1ZUB - chains A and B; structure by solution NMR.

[Chain A]
Protein: Regulating synaptic membrane exocytosis protein 1
Source organism: Rattus norvegicus
Notes: fragment: PDZ Domain
UniProt: Q9JIR4 (RIMS1_RAT); residue numbers follow UniProt; this construct covers 597-705
Sequence (114 residues; row label = number of the first residue in the row):
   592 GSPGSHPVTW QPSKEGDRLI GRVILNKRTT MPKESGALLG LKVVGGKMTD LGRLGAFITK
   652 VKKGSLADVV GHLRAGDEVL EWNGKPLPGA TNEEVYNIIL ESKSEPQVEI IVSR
Disordered / not traced: 592-596
Differences from the reference sequence: cloning artifact (592-596)

[Chain B]
Protein: ELKS1b
Source organism: Rattus norvegicus
UniProt: Q811U3 (RB6I2_RAT); residue numbers follow UniProt; this construct covers 939-948
Sequence (11 residues; numbered 938 to 948; the number before each row is that of its first residue):
   938 CDQDEEEGIW A
Disordered / not traced: 938-942
Differences from the reference sequence: cloning artifact (938)
Swiss-Prot annotation at these positions:
  - mutagenesis: Glu-943 (E943K/A: No effect on RIMS1 and RIMS2 binding), Glu-944 (E944K/A: No effect on RIMS1 and RIMS2 binding), Gly-945 (G945D/A: Abolishes RIMS1 and RIMS2 binding), Ile-946 (I946D/A: Abolishes RIMS1 and RIMS2 binding), Trp-947 (W947D/A: Abolishes RIMS1 and RIMS2 binding), Ala-948 (A948D: Abolishes RIMS1 and RIMS2 binding; A948L: Weakens RIMS1 and abolishes RIMS2 binding)

[How chain A and chain B interact]
Residue-residue contacts - 23 pairs, chain A then chain B:
  Leu-629(A) / Trp-947(B)
  Leu-629(A) / Ala-948(B)
  Leu-630(A) / Ala-948(B)
  Gly-631(A) / Ala-948(B)
  Leu-632(A) / Ala-948(B)
  Lys-633(A) / Glu-944(B)
  Lys-633(A) / Ile-946(B)
  Lys-633(A) / Trp-947(B)
  Val-634(A) / Gly-945(B)
  Val-634(A) / Ile-946(B)
  Val-635(A) / Glu-943(B)
  Val-635(A) / Glu-944(B)
  Val-635(A) / Gly-945(B)
  Thr-650(A) / Glu-943(B)
  Lys-651(A) / Trp-947(B)
  Trp-673(A) / Ala-948(B)
  Val-686(A) / Ile-946(B)
  Tyr-687(A) / Gly-945(B)
  Tyr-687(A) / Ile-946(B)
  Ile-690(A) / Ile-946(B)
  Leu-691(A) / Ile-946(B)
  Lys-694(A) / Ile-946(B)
  Lys-694(A) / Trp-947(B)
Interface residues without a listed pair, chain A (18 interface residues in all): Gly-636, Lys-638, Lys-653

[Overview]
The interface between chain A and chain B involves 18 residues on one side and 6 on the other. Curated
annotation (UniProt) lists 6 mutagenesis sites on chain B.
Here chain A is Regulating synaptic membrane exocytosis protein 1 and chain B is ELKS1b, both from Rattus
norvegicus. Entry 1ZUB (Solution Structure of the RIM1alpha PDZ Domain in Complex with an ELKS1b C-terminal
Peptide) was determined by solution NMR.
